PDB entry 1UB4 | X-ray diffraction, 1.70 A resolution | chains B and C of the 3 polymer chains in the assembly

== Chain B ==
Protein: MazF protein
From: Escherichia coli
UniProtKB: P33645 (CHPA_ECOLI); residues 202-311 here correspond to UniProt positions 2-111 (UniProt number = residue number - 200)
Sequence (110 residues; numbered 202 to 311; the number before each row is that of its first residue):
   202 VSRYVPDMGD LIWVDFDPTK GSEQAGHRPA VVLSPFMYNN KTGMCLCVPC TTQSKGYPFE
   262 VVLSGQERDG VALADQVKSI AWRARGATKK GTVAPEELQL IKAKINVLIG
Not modelled in the structure: 218-227

== Chain C ==
Protein: MazE protein
From: Escherichia coli
UniProtKB: P18534 (CHPR_ECOLI); residues 401-482 here correspond to UniProt positions 1-82 (UniProt number = residue number - 400)
Sequence (85 residues; row label = number of the first residue in the row):
   398 GPHMIHSSVK RWGNSPAVRI PATLMQALNL NIDDEVKIDL VDGKLIIEPV RKEPVFTLAE
   458 LVNDITPENL HENIDWGEPK DKEVW
Not modelled in the structure: 398-401, 477-482
Sequence notes: cloning artifact (398-400)

== How chain B and chain C interact ==
Contacting residue pairs (14):
  Pro236(B) with Leu455(C), hydrophobic
  Met238(B) with Leu455(C), hydrophobic; Ala456(C), hydrophobic; Val459(C), hydrophobic
  Lys242(B) with Val459(C), hydrogen bond (side chain-backbone); Asn460(C); Ile462(C), hydrogen bond (side chain-backbone)
  Thr243(B) with Ile462(C); Leu467(C)
  Met245(B) with His468(C); Asn470(C)
  Ser280(B) with Asn470(C), hydrogen bond
  Ile281(B) with Asn470(C)
  Ala282(B) with Asn470(C)
Interface residues without a listed pair, chain B (9 interface residues in all): Tyr239

== In short ==
The interface between chain B and chain C involves 9 residues on one side and 8 on the other; the contacts
include 3 hydrogen bonds. Polar pairs include Lys242(B)-Val459(C), Lys242(B)-Ile462(C) and
Ser280(B)-Asn470(C).
Here chain B is MazF protein and chain C is MazE protein, both from Escherichia coli. Entry 1UB4 (crystal
structure of MazEF complex) was determined by X-ray diffraction.
